PDB entry 8DWS | electron microscopy, 3.73 A resolution | chains E and F of the 7 polymer chains in the assembly

[Chain E (and F)]
Protein: Speckle-type POZ protein
From: Homo sapiens
Notes: chain F of this document is another copy of the same molecule, construct and numbering; everything in this record applies to it too
UniProt: O43791 (SPOP_HUMAN); numbering as in UniProt (aligned over 1-374)
Chain sequence (374 residues; each row starts with the number of its first residue):
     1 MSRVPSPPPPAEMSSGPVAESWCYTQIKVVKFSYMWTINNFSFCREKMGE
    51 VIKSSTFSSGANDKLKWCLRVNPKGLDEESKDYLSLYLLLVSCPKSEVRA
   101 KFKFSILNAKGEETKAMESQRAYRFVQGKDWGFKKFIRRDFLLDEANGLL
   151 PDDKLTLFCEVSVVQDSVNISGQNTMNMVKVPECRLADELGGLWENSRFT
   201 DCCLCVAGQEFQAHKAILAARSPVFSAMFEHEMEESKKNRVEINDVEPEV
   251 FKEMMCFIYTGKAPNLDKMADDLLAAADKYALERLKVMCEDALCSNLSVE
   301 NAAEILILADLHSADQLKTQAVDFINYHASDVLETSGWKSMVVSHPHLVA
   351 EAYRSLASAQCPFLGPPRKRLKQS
Unresolved in the structure: 1-14, 364-374 (chain F: 1-17, 365-374)
Sequence notes: engineered mutation K47 (Glu in O43791)
Swiss-Prot annotation at these positions:
  - region: Y123 to F133 (Important for binding substrate proteins), L186 to I217 (Important for homodimerization)
Reported in the primary citation:
  - mutagenesis - E47K, E78K: increased catalytic activity on BRD3
  - mutagenesis - E47K, E78K: increased stability
  - disease-associated variants - E47K, E78K: increased catalytic activity on BRD3
  - disease-associated variants - E47K, E78K: increased stability
  - disease-associated variants - W22R, R45L, R45W, E78K, S80R, Y327C, Y327F (citing earlier work)
  - mutagenesis - W131G: increased stability (proposed by the authors, not directly observed)
  - disease-associated variants - W131G: decreased stability

[How chain E and chain F interact]
Pairs across the interface (93; chain E residue first):
  S33(E) - V18(F)
  S33(E) - A19(F)  hydrogen bond (side chain-backbone)
  S33(E) - E20(F)  hydrogen bond (side chain-backbone)
  Y34(E) - S21(F)
  Y34(E) - C23(F)  hydrogen bond
  M35(E) - A19(F)  hydrophobic
  M35(E) - E20(F)
  M35(E) - S21(F)
  M35(E) - W22(F)  hydrogen bond (side chain-backbone)
  M35(E) - C23(F)
  W36(E) - C23(F)  hydrophobic
  W36(E) - T25(F)
  T37(E) - C23(F)
  T37(E) - Y24(F)
  I38(E) - Y24(F)
  N39(E) - Y24(F)
  N39(E) - Q26(F)
  N39(E) - I27(F)  hydrogen bond (side chain-backbone)
  N40(E) - I27(F)
  N40(E) - V29(F)
  F43(E) - V29(F)  hydrophobic
  F43(E) - Q120(F)  hydrogen bond (backbone-side chain)
  F43(E) - S162(F)
  C44(E) - K101(F)
  C44(E) - V164(F)  hydrophobic
  R45(E) - I27(F)
  E46(E) - R99(F)  salt bridge
  E46(E) - D166(F)
  K47(E) - K101(F)
  S55(E) - C23(F)  hydrogen bond
  S55(E) - I170(F)
  S59(E) - E20(F)
  K154(E) - Y24(F)
  F158(E) - V18(F)
  N177(E) - D291(F)  hydrogen bond
  N177(E) - C294(F)  hydrogen bond
  N177(E) - S295(F)
  N177(E) - Q320(F)
  M178(E) - Q320(F)  hydrogen bond
  V179(E) - D291(F)
  V179(E) - Q320(F)
  K180(E) - V287(F)
  K180(E) - Q316(F)
  V181(E) - V287(F)  hydrophobic
  V181(E) - M288(F)  hydrophobic
  P182(E) - R284(F)  hydrogen bond (backbone-side chain)
  E183(E) - R284(F)  hydrogen bond (backbone-side chain)
  C184(E) - R284(F)
  R185(E) - E283(F)  salt bridge
  L186(E) - L186(F)  hydrophobic
  L186(E) - R221(F)
  L186(E) - Y259(F)
  L186(E) - T260(F)
  L186(E) - G261(F)
  A187(E) - L186(F)  hydrophobic
  L190(E) - I217(F)  hydrophobic
  L193(E) - A216(F)
  L193(E) - A220(F)  hydrophobic
  R198(E) - K215(F)
  R198(E) - A219(F)
  R198(E) - S226(F)
  R198(E) - E230(F)  salt bridge
  F199(E) - K215(F)  hydrogen bond (backbone-side chain)
  F199(E) - E230(F)
  F199(E) - E232(F)
  H214(E) - A216(F)
  K215(E) - F199(F)
  A216(E) - L193(F)  hydrophobic
  A216(E) - H214(F)
  A219(E) - R198(F)
  A219(E) - F199(F)  hydrophobic
  A220(E) - E189(F)
  R221(E) - R185(F)
  R221(E) - L186(F)
  R221(E) - E189(F)
  E230(E) - R198(F)  salt bridge
  Y259(E) - L186(F)
  R284(E) - P182(F)  hydrogen bond (side chain-backbone)
  R284(E) - E183(F)  hydrogen bond (side chain-backbone)
  R284(E) - C184(F)
  V287(E) - V179(F)  hydrophobic
  V287(E) - K180(F)
  V287(E) - V181(F)  hydrophobic
  V287(E) - P182(F)
  D291(E) - V179(F)
  D291(E) - V181(F)
  Q316(E) - V179(F)
  Q316(E) - K180(F)
  Q320(E) - N177(F)
  Q320(E) - M178(F)
  Q320(E) - V179(F)
  P362(E) - Q26(F)
  P362(E) - I170(F)  hydrophobic
Other interface residues (no listed pair), chain E (61 interface residues in all): F32, S54, F57, E189, D201, I217, S226, F229, T260, M288, E290, C294, S295, Y327, F363
Other interface residues (no listed pair), chain F (59 interface residues in all): S171, N174, L190, D201, F229

[Overview]
The interface between chain E and chain F involves 61 residues on one side and 59 on the other; the contacts
include 15 hydrogen bonds and 4 salt bridges. Among the polar pairs are E46(E)-R99(F), R185(E)-E283(F) and
R198(E)-E230(F). From the paper: E47K, E78K and W131G of chain E increase stability; E47K and E78K of chain E
increase catalytic activity on BRD3.
Chain E and chain F are both Speckle-type POZ protein (Homo sapiens); the structure, Full-length E47K SPOP,
was determined by electron microscopy together with 8DWT, 8DWU and 8DWV from the same study.
